Entry 5DKJ (X-ray diffraction, 2.80 A resolution); this record covers chains J and X of the 28 polymer chains in the assembly.

== Chain J (and X) ==
Name: Proteasome subunit beta type-4
Source organism: Saccharomyces cerevisiae (strain ATCC 204508 / S288c)
Notes: EC 3.4.25.1; chain X of this document is another copy of the same molecule, construct and numbering; everything in this record applies to it too
UniProt: P22141 (PSB4_YEAST); residues 1-198 here = UniProt positions 1-198
Chain sequence (198 residues; numbered 1 to 198; the number before each row is that of its first residue):
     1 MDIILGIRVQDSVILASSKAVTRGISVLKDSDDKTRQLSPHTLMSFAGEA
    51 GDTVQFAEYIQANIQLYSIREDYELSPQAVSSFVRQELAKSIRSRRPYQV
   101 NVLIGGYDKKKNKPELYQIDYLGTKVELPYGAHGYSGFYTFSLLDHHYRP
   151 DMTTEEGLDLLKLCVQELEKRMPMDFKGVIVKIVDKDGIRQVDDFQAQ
Disordered / not traced: 196-198
Curated features (UniProtKB/Swiss-Prot):
  - modified residue: Met1 (N-acetylmethionine), Ser76 (Phosphoserine)

== Chain J / chain X interface ==
Residue-residue contacts (40; chain J residue first):
  Thr22(J) - Pro173(X)
  Gly24(J) - Pro173(X)
  Ile25(J) - Tyr135(X)  hydrophobic
  Ile25(J) - Tyr139(X)  hydrogen bond (backbone-side chain)
  Ile25(J) - Arg171(X)
  Ile25(J) - Pro173(X)
  Ser26(J) - Tyr139(X)  hydrogen bond
  Ser26(J) - Arg171(X)
  Val27(J) - Lys170(X)
  Val27(J) - Arg171(X)  hydrogen bond (backbone-backbone)
  Val27(J) - Met172(X)
  Val27(J) - Pro173(X)  hydrophobic
  Leu28(J) - Arg171(X)
  Asp30(J) - Lys170(X)  salt bridge
  Tyr135(J) - Ile25(X)  hydrophobic
  Tyr139(J) - Ile25(X)  hydrogen bond (side chain-backbone)
  Tyr139(J) - Ser26(X)  hydrogen bond
  Glu169(J) - Asp175(X)
  Glu169(J) - Lys177(X)  hydrogen bond (backbone-side chain)
  Lys170(J) - Val27(X)
  Lys170(J) - Asp30(X)  salt bridge
  Lys170(J) - Lys177(X)  hydrogen bond (backbone-side chain)
  Arg171(J) - Ile25(X)
  Arg171(J) - Ser26(X)
  Arg171(J) - Val27(X)  hydrogen bond (backbone-backbone)
  Arg171(J) - Leu28(X)
  Met172(J) - Val27(X)
  Pro173(J) - Thr22(X)
  Pro173(J) - Gly24(X)
  Pro173(J) - Ile25(X)
  Pro173(J) - Val27(X)  hydrophobic
  Pro173(J) - Met174(X)
  Pro173(J) - Asp175(X)  hydrogen bond (backbone-backbone)
  Met174(J) - Pro173(X)
  Met174(J) - Met174(X)  hydrophobic
  Asp175(J) - Glu169(X)
  Asp175(J) - Pro173(X)  hydrogen bond (backbone-backbone)
  Asp175(J) - Asp175(X)
  Lys177(J) - Glu169(X)  hydrogen bond (side chain-backbone)
  Lys177(J) - Lys170(X)  hydrogen bond (side chain-backbone)
Also at the interface, not in a pair above, chain J (18 interface residues in all): Phe138
Also at the interface, not in a pair above, chain X (18 interface residues in all): Phe138

== Overview ==
The chain J/chain X interface involves 18 residues from each chain; the contacts include 12 hydrogen bonds and
2 salt bridges. Polar pairs include Asp30(J)-Lys170(X), Ile25(J)-Tyr139(X) and Ser26(J)-Tyr139(X).
Both chains are Proteasome subunit beta type-4 (Saccharomyces cerevisiae (strain ATCC 204508 / S288c)). Entry
5DKJ (Yeast 20S proteasome in complex with octreotide-PI) was determined by X-ray diffraction together with
5DKI from the same study.
